Entry 7AWI (X-ray diffraction, 2.30 A resolution); this record covers chain A.

# Chain A
Protein: Cholinesterase
Organism: Homo sapiens
Notes: EC 3.1.1.8
UniProtKB: P06276 (CHLE_HUMAN); residues 1-529 here correspond to UniProt positions 29-557 (UniProt number = residue number + 28)
Amino-acid sequence (529 residues; numbered 1 to 529; the number before each row is that of its first residue):
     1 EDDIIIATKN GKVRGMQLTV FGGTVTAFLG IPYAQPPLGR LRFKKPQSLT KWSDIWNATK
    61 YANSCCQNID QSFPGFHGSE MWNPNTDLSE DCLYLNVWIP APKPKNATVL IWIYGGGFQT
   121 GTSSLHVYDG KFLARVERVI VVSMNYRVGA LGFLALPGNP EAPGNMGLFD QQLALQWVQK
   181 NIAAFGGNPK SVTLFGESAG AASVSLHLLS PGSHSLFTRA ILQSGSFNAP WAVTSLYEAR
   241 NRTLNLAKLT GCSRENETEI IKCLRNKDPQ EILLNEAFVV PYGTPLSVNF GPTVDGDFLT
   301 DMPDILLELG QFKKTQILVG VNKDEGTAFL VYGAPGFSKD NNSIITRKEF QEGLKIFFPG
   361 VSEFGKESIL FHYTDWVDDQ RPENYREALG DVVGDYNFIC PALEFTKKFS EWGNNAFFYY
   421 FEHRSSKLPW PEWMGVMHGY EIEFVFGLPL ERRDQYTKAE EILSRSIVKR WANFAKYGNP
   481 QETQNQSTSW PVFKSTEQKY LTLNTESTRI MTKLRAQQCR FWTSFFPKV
Disordered / not traced: 1-3
Differences from the reference sequence: engineered mutation Gln17 (Asn45 in P06276), Gln455 (Asn483 in P06276), Gln481 (Asn509 in P06276), Gln486 (Asn514 in P06276)
Disulfide bonds: Cys65-Cys92, Cys252-Cys263, Cys400-Cys519
Covalently attached groups: N-acetylglucosamine (NAG) linked to Asn57, Asn106, Asn256, Asn485; glycan linked to Asn241, Asn341
Small-molecule neighbours: S78 (2-((1-benzyl-1H-indol-4-yl)oxy)-N-((1-(tert-butoxycarbonyl)piperidin-3-yl)methyl)ethan-1-aminium): Asp70, Trp82, Gly115, Gly116, Gly117, Gln119, Thr120, Glu197, Ser198, Trp231, Pro285, Leu286, Ser287, Val288, Ala328, Phe329, Tyr332, Asn397, Phe398, Trp430, Met437, His438, Gly439, Ile442

# Overview
Chain A binds compound S78. Covalently linked N-acetylglucosamine: at Asn57, Asn106, Asn256 and Asn485.
Chain A is Cholinesterase (Homo sapiens); the structure, Crystal structure of human butyrylcholinesterase in
complex with tert-butyl 3-(((2-((1-benzyl-1H-indol-4-yl)oxy)ethyl)amino)methyl]piperidine-1-carboxylate, was
determined by X-ray diffraction (same publication as 7AWG and 7AWH).
